Entry 8HUF (X-ray diffraction, 2.29 A resolution); this record covers chains A and B of the 3 polymer chains in the assembly.

# Chain A
Protein: GTP-binding nuclear protein Ran
From: Homo sapiens
Reference sequence: P62826 (RAN_HUMAN); residues 1-216 here = UniProt positions 1-216
Chain sequence (216 residues; numbered 1 to 216; the number before each row is that of its first residue):
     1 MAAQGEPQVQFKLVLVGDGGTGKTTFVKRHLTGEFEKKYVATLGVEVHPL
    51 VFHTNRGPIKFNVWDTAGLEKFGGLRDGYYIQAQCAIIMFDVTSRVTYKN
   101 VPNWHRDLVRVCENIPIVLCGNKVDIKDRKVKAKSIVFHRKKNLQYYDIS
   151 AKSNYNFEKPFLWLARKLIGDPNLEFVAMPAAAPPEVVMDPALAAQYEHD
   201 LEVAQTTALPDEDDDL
Unresolved in the structure: 1-7
Construct notes: engineered mutation L69 (Gln in P62826), A182 (Leu in P62826)
Ion coordination: Mg2+: T24, T42 (together with GTP)
Small-molecule neighbours: GTP (guanosine-5'-triphosphate): G17, D18, G19, G20, T21, G22, K23, T24, T25, F35, E36, K37, K38, Y39, V40, A41, T42, T66, A67, G68, L69, N122, K123, D125, I126, S150, A151, K152
Swiss-Prot annotation at these positions:
  - region: K37 to V45 (Switch-I), G68 to Q84 (Switch-II), D211 to L216 (Interaction with RANBP1)
  - binding site (GTP): D18 to T25, E36 to T42, G68, N122 to D125, S150 to K152
  - modified residue: A2 (N-acetylalanine), T24 (Phosphothreonine), K37 (N6-acetyllysine), K60 (N6-acetyllysine), K71 (N6-acetyllysine), K99 (N6-acetyllysine), K134 (N6-acetyllysine), K159 (N6-acetyllysine)
  - cross-link (Glycyl lysine isopeptide (Lys-Gly)): K71 (interchain with G-Cter in SUMO2), K152 (interchain with G-Cter in SUMO2)
  - mutagenesis: G19 (G19V: Blocks DNA replication; when associated with L-69), T24 (T24L: Has low binding affinity for GTP and GDP. Almost completely abolishes interaction with BIRC5; T24N: Has low binding affinity for GTP and GDP. Decreases nuclear import of proteins and RNA ...), T25 (T25A: Minor effect on the interaction with the alpha phosphate group of bound GTP), K37 (K37Q: Mimics acetylation; enhances the nuclear export of RELA/p65; K37R: Decreased acetylation), Y39 (Y39A: Abolishes steric hindrance that traps the essential Q-69 in an unreactive position, and causes slow GTP hydrolysis in wild-type ...), E70 (E70A: Strongly decreases the relase of bound GDP), R76 (R76E: Probable loss of interaction with NUTF2. Loss of transport to the nucleus), K134 (K134Q: Loss of normal mitotic chromosome segregation and defective mitotic spindle orientation; K134R: Loss of normal mitotic chromosome segregation and formation of sister chromatid bridges), D211 to L216 (No effect on GTPase activity. Abolishes interaction with RANBP1)

# Chain B
Protein: YRB1 isoform 1
From: Saccharomyces cerevisiae
Reference sequence: A0A6A5PZB5 (A0A6A5PZB5_YEASX); residues 62-201 here = UniProt positions 62-201
Chain sequence (140 residues; numbered 62 to 201; the number before each row is that of its first residue):
    62 DIHFEPVVHLEKVDVKTMEEDEEVLYKVRAKLFRFDADAKEWKERGTGDC
   112 KFLKNKKTNKVRILMRRDKTLKICANHIIAPEYTLKPNVGSDRSWVYACT
   162 ADIAEGEAEAFTFAIRFGSKENADKFKEEFEKAQEINKKA
Unresolved in the structure: 62-77, 201

# How chain A and chain B interact
Contacting residue pairs (96):
  R29(A) with E105(B), salt bridge
  T32(A) with R106(B); R128(B), hydrogen bond (backbone-side chain)
  G33(A) with E105(B); R106(B); R128(B)
  E34(A) with K104(B), salt bridge; E105(B), hydrogen bond (backbone-backbone)
  F35(A) with E105(B)
  L50(A) with K133(B)
  V51(A) with K133(B), hydrogen bond (backbone-side chain)
  F52(A) with K133(B)
  F157(A) with D129(B); K130(B)
  E158(A) with K130(B)
  A178(A) with T78(B); R127(B); L132(B)
  M179(A) with T78(B); R127(B), hydrogen bond (backbone-side chain); K133(B); I134(B), hydrogen bond (side chain-backbone)
  P180(A) with T78(B); M79(B), hydrophobic; I134(B)
  A181(A) with T78(B), hydrogen bond (backbone-backbone); M79(B); R123(B), hydrogen bond (backbone-side chain); L125(B), hydrophobic; R127(B); I134(B), hydrophobic
  A182(A) with M79(B), hydrophobic; R123(B), hydrogen bond (backbone-side chain); N137(B), hydrogen bond (backbone-side chain); I164(B)
  A183(A) with I164(B)
  P184(A) with R123(B); N137(B); H138(B); I139(B); I164(B), hydrophobic
  P185(A) with I139(B); A162(B), hydrophobic; I164(B)
  E186(A) with K121(B), salt bridge; I139(B)
  V187(A) with A141(B), hydrophobic; E143(B); T161(B)
  M189(A) with E143(B); T161(B)
  Y197(A) with T161(B); A171(B)
  L201(A) with V157(B), hydrophobic; A159(B); T173(B)
  V203(A) with F96(B), hydrophobic
  A204(A) with F96(B), hydrophobic; W103(B), hydrogen bond (backbone-side chain); N149(B), hydrogen bond (backbone-side chain); T173(B)
  Q205(A) with K147(B); P148(B); N149(B), hydrogen bond (backbone-side chain); V150(B), hydrogen bond (backbone-backbone); V157(B)
  T206(A) with V150(B)
  T207(A) with F96(B); K101(B); W103(B), hydrogen bond (backbone-side chain); N149(B), hydrogen bond (backbone-side chain)
  A208(A) with W103(B); N149(B)
  L209(A) with W103(B), hydrophobic; N149(B), hydrogen bond (backbone-side chain); S155(B); A175(B), hydrophobic; R177(B)
  P210(A) with F94(B), hydrophobic; W103(B); R177(B), hydrogen bond (backbone-side chain)
  D211(A) with R177(B), hydrogen bond (backbone-side chain)
  E212(A) with G151(B); S152(B), hydrogen bond; R154(B), salt bridge; R177(B), salt bridge
  D214(A) with R154(B), hydrogen bond (backbone-side chain)
  D215(A) with R154(B); G179(B)
  L216(A) with R90(B); A91(B); K92(B); T108(B); R177(B), hydrogen bond (backbone-side chain); F178(B); G179(B)
Interface residues without a listed pair, chain A (40 interface residues in all): H30, E36, F176, V177
Interface residues without a listed pair, chain B (52 interface residues in all): E102, T131, Y144, Y158, A169

# In short
Chain A and chain B form an interface of 40 and 52 residues respectively; the contacts include 21 hydrogen
bonds and 5 salt bridges. Polar contacts include R29(A)-E105(B), E34(A)-K104(B) and E186(A)-K121(B). Chain A
binds GTP.
Here chain A is GTP-binding nuclear protein Ran (Homo sapiens) and chain B is YRB1 isoform 1 (Saccharomyces
cerevisiae). Entry 8HUF (B28 in complex with CRM1-Ran-RanBP1) was determined by X-ray diffraction, deposited
together with 8HUG.
